PDB entry 8CXW | X-ray diffraction, 2.78 A resolution | chains A and E of the 3 polymer chains in the assembly

== Chain A ==
Name: Site-specific DNA-methyltransferase (adenine-specific)
Organism: Clostridioides difficile 630
Notes: EC 2.1.1.72
UniProtKB: Q183J3 (Q183J3_CLOD6); numbering as in UniProt (aligned over 1-577)
Amino-acid sequence (578 residues; each row starts with the number of its first residue; numbering starts at 0):
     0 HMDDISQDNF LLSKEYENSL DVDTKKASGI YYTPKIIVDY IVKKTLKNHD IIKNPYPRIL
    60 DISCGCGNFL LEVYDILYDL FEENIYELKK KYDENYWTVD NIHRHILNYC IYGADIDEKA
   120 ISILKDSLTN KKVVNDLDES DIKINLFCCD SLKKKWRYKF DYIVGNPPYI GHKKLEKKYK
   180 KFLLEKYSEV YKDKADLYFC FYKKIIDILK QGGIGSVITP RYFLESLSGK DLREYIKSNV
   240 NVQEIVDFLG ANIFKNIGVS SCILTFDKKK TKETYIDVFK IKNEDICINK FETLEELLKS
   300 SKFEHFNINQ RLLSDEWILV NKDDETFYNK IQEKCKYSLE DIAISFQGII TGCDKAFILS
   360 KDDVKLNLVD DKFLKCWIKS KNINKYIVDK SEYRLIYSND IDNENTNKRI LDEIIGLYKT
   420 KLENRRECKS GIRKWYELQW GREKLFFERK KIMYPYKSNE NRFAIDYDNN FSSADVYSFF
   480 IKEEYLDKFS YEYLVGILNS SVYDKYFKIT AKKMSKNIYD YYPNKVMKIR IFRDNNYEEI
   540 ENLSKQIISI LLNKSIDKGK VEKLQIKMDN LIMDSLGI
Not modelled in the structure: 0-29, 132-136
Sequence notes: expression tag (0)
Ion coordination: K+ site 1: Lys88, Lys89, Tyr91, Glu93; K+ site 2: Gly249, Val258
Small-molecule neighbours: Piclidenoson (Q8L): Tyr30, Ile61, Ser62, Gly64, Asp114, Ile115, Asp116, Cys148, Asp149, Ser150, Pro167, Leu174, Glu175, Tyr178, Leu196, Phe200
Reported in the primary citation:
  - binding site for Piclidenoson: Asp149, Tyr178

== Chain E ==
Molecule: DNA Strand 2
Sequence (14 nucleotides; numbered 1 to 14; the number before each row is that of its first residue):
     1 ATGGGACTTT TTGA

== Interface between chain A and chain E ==
Pairs across the interface (42):
  His171(A) with DT11(E), base contact; DT12(E), sugar contact
  Lys172(A) with DT9(E), hydrogen bond to the base; DT10(E), hydrogen bond to the base; DT11(E), base contact; DT12(E), phosphate contact
  Lys179(A) with DT12(E), hydrogen bond to the phosphate; DG13(E), salt bridge to the phosphate
  Lys191(A) with DA14(E), phosphate contact
  Asp192(A) with DG13(E), hydrogen bond to the phosphate; DA14(E), hydrogen bond to the phosphate
  Lys193(A) with DT12(E), base contact; DG13(E), hydrogen bond to the base
  Asn255(A) with DG3(E), phosphate contact
  Ile349(A) with DT10(E), base contact; DT11(E), base contact
  Gly351(A) with DT10(E), sugar contact
  Cys352(A) with DT10(E), phosphate contact
  Asp353(A) with DT10(E), hydrogen bond to the phosphate
  Lys378(A) with DT8(E), phosphate contact; DT9(E), salt bridge to the phosphate
  Ser379(A) with DT8(E), hydrogen bond to the phosphate
  Lys380(A) with DC7(E), phosphate contact; DT8(E), salt bridge to the phosphate
  Lys420(A) with DT11(E), salt bridge to the phosphate
  Arg424(A) with DT11(E), phosphate contact
  Arg425(A) with DT12(E), base contact; DG13(E), hydrogen bond to the base; DA14(E), base contact
  Glu426(A) with DT12(E), base contact
  Gln438(A) with DT11(E), base contact; DT12(E), base contact
  Trp439(A) with DT11(E), base contact; DT12(E), hydrogen bond to the base
  Tyr455(A) with DT8(E), hydrogen bond to the base; DT9(E), base contact
  Lys456(A) with DT8(E), base contact
  Ser472(A) with DT10(E), base contact
  Ala473(A) with DT10(E), base contact
  Lys515(A) with DG5(E), salt bridge to the phosphate
  Ile517(A) with DC7(E), base contact; DT8(E), base contact
Other interface residues (no listed pair), chain A (30 interface residues in all): Leu183, Lys254, Thr350, Asp474
Other interface residues (no listed pair), chain E (11 interface residues in all): DT2

== Summary ==
30 residues of chain A and 11 residues of chain E are in contact, with 11 hydrogen bonds and 5 salt bridges.
Polar pairs include Lys172(A)-DT9(E), Lys172(A)-DT10(E) and Lys193(A)-DG13(E). Bound to chain A: Piclidenoson.
The paper reports a binding site for Piclidenoson at Asp149(A) and Tyr178(A).
Here chain A is Site-specific DNA-methyltransferase (adenine-specific) (Clostridioides difficile 630) and
chain E is DNA Strand 2. Entry 8CXW (CamA Adenine Methyltransferase Complexed to Cognate Substrate DNA and
Inhibitor piclidenoson (Compound 4)) was determined by X-ray diffraction, deposited together with 8CXS, 8CXT,
8CXU, 8CXV, 8CXX, 8CXY and 7 further entries.
